PDB entry 9BWZ | electron microscopy, 9.20 A resolution (very low resolution: no residue pairs are listed; an interface is given only as per-side residue counts) | chains A and B of the 6 polymer chains in the assembly

== Chain A (and B) ==
Name: Nucleoprotein
Organism: Influenza A virus
Notes: chain B of this document is another copy of the same molecule, construct and numbering; everything in this record applies to it too
UniProt: A0A516TQ93 (A0A516TQ93_9INFA); residue numbers follow UniProt; this construct covers 1-498
Sequence (498 residues; each row starts with the number of its first residue):
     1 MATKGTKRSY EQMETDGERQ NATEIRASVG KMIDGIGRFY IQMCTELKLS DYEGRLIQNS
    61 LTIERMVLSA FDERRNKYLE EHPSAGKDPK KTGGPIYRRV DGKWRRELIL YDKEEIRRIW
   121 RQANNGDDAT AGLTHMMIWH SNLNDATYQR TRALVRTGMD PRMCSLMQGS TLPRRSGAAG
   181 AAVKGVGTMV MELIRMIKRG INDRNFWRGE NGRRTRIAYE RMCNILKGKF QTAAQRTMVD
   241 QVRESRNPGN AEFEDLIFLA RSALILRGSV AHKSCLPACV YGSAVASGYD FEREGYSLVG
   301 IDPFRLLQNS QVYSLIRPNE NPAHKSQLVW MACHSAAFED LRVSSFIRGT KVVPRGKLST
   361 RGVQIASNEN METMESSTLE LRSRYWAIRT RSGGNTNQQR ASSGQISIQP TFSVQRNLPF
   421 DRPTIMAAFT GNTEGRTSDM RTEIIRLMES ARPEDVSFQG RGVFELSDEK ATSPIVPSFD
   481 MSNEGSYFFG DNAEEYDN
Unresolved in the structure: 1-20, 401-434, 491-498 (chain B: 1-20, 491-498)

== How chain A and chain B interact ==
At this resolution (9 A) residue pairs are not listed: 14 residues of chain A and 14 of chain B lie at the interface.

== Summary ==
The chain A/chain B interface involves 14 residues from each chain.
Both chains are Nucleoprotein (Influenza A virus). Entry 9BWZ (Structure of influenza A RNP, 4xNP local
reconstruction, class 3) was determined by electron microscopy (same publication as 9BWV, 9BX0, 9BX1, 9BX4 and
9C4H).
